PDB entry 2RR1 | X-ray diffraction, 3.00 A resolution | chains 1 and 4 of the 4 polymer chains in the assembly

Chain 1:
Protein: Human rhinovirus 14 coat protein (subunit VP1)
Source organism: Human rhinovirus 14
Reference sequence: P03303 (POLG_HRV14); residues 1-289 here correspond to UniProt positions 567-855 (UniProt number = residue number + 566)
Sequence (289 residues; each row starts with the number of its first residue):
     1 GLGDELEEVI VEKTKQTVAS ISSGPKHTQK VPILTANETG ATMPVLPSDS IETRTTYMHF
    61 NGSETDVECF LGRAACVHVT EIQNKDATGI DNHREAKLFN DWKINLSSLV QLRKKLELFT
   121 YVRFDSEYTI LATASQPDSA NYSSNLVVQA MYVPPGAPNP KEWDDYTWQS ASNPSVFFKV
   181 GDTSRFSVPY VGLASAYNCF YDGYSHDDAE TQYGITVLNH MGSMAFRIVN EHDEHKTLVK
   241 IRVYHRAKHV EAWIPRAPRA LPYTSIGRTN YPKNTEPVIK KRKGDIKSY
Disordered / not traced: 1-16
Small-molecule neighbours: compound i(R) (W8R; 5-(7-(5-hydro-4-methyl-2-oxazolyl)phenoxy)heptyl)-3-methyl isoxazole): Ile-104, Asn-105, Leu-106, Ser-107, Leu-116, Val-122, Phe-124, Tyr-128, Ala-150, Tyr-152, Pro-174, Ser-175, Val-176, Phe-186, Val-188, Val-191, Tyr-197, Asn-198, Cys-199, Ile-215, Asn-219, Met-221, Met-224

Chain 4:
Protein: Human rhinovirus 14 coat protein (subunit VP4)
Source organism: Human rhinovirus 14
Reference sequence: P03303 (POLG_HRV14); numbering as in UniProt (aligned over 1-68)
Sequence (68 residues; row label = number of the first residue in the row):
     1 GAQVSTQKSG SHENQNILTN GSNQTFTVIN YYKDAASTSS AGQSLSMDPS KFTEPVKDLM
    61 LKGAPALN
Disordered / not traced: 1-28

Interface between chain 1 and chain 4:
Residue-residue contacts (41; chain 1 residue first):
  Lys-30(1) / Gly-63(4)
  Val-31(1) / Gly-63(4)
  Pro-32(1) / Lys-62(4)
  Pro-32(1) / Gly-63(4)
  Thr-35(1) / Ala-66(4)
  Ala-36(1) / Ala-66(4)
  Ala-36(1) / Leu-67(4)  hydrophobic
  Thr-39(1) / Val-56(4)
  Thr-39(1) / Met-60(4)
  Ala-41(1) / Thr-53(4)
  Ala-41(1) / Val-56(4)  hydrophobic
  Ala-41(1) / Met-60(4)  hydrophobic
  Thr-42(1) / Thr-53(4)  hydrogen bond (backbone-backbone)
  Met-43(1) / Glu-54(4)
  Met-43(1) / Met-60(4)  hydrophobic
  Pro-44(1) / Glu-54(4)
  Pro-44(1) / Lys-62(4)
  Asp-49(1) / Lys-62(4)  salt bridge
  Asn-61(1) / Gln-43(4)
  Gly-62(1) / Gln-43(4)
  Ser-63(1) / Gln-43(4)
  Asp-66(1) / Gln-43(4)
  Asp-66(1) / Ser-44(4)  hydrogen bond (side chain-backbone)
  Asp-66(1) / Leu-45(4)
  Glu-68(1) / Ser-40(4)  hydrogen bond
  Glu-68(1) / Ala-41(4)  hydrogen bond (side chain-backbone)
  Asp-125(1) / Ala-36(4)
  Ser-187(1) / Ala-36(4)  hydrogen bond (side chain-backbone)
  Ser-187(1) / Ser-37(4)
  Pro-189(1) / Ala-36(4)  hydrophobic
  Arg-246(1) / Ser-40(4)  hydrogen bond
  Ala-247(1) / Ser-40(4)
  Lys-248(1) / Ala-36(4)  hydrogen bond (side chain-backbone)
  Lys-248(1) / Ser-37(4)  hydrogen bond (side chain-backbone)
  Lys-248(1) / Thr-38(4)  hydrogen bond (side chain-backbone)
  Lys-248(1) / Ser-40(4)
  His-249(1) / Ala-35(4)
  His-249(1) / Thr-38(4)  hydrogen bond
  His-249(1) / Ser-39(4)  hydrogen bond (side chain-backbone)
  His-249(1) / Ala-41(4)
  Pro-255(1) / Phe-52(4)
Other interface residues (no listed pair), chain 1 (27 interface residues in all): Gly-40, Leu-46, Val-188
Other interface residues (no listed pair), chain 4 (22 interface residues in all): Gly-42, Met-47, Pro-55

Overview:
Chain 1 and chain 4 form an interface of 27 and 22 residues respectively, with 11 hydrogen bonds and 1 salt
bridge. Among the polar pairs are Asp-49(1)/Lys-62(4), Asp-66(1)/Ser-44(4) and Glu-68(1)/Ser-40(4). Ligands of
chain 1: compound i(R).
Here chain 1 is Human rhinovirus 14 coat protein (subunit VP1) and chain 4 is Human rhinovirus 14 coat protein
(subunit VP4), both from Human rhinovirus 14. Entry 2RR1 (Structural analysis of antiviral agents that
interact with the capsid of human rhinoviruses) was determined by X-ray diffraction together with 1R08, 2R04,
2R06, 2R07, 2RM2, 2RS1, 2RS3 and 2RS5 from the same study.
